PDB entry 6T79 | electron microscopy, 3.20 A resolution | chains G and I of the 10 polymer chains in the assembly

Chain G:
Name: Histone H2A type 1-B/E
From: Homo sapiens
UniProtKB: P04908 (H2A1B_HUMAN); residues 0-129 here correspond to UniProt positions 1-130 (UniProt number = residue number + 1)
Amino-acid sequence (151 residues; row label = number of the first residue in the row; numbers below 1 keep their minus sign (Met-21 is residue -21)):
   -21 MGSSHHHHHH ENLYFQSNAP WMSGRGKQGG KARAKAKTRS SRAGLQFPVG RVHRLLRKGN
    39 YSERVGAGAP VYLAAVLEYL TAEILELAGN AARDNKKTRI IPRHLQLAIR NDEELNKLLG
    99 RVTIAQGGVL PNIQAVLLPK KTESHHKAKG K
Disordered / not traced: -21 to 8, 119-129
Sequence notes: initiating methionine (-21); expression tag (-20 to -1)
Curated features (UniProtKB/Swiss-Prot):
  - modified residue: Ser1 (N-acetylserine), Arg3 (Citrulline), Lys5 (N6-(2-hydroxyisobutyryl)lysine), Lys9 (N6-(2-hydroxyisobutyryl)lysine), Lys13 (N6-(beta-hydroxybutyryl)lysine), Lys36 (N6-(2-hydroxyisobutyryl)lysine), Lys74 (N6-(2-hydroxyisobutyryl)lysine), Lys75 (N6-(2-hydroxyisobutyryl)lysine), Lys95 (N6-(2-hydroxyisobutyryl)lysine), Gln104 (N5-methylglutamine), Lys118 (N6-(2-hydroxyisobutyryl)lysine), Lys119 (N6-crotonyllysine), Thr120 (Phosphothreonine), Lys125 (N6-crotonyllysine)
  - cross-link (Glycyl lysine isopeptide (Lys-Gly)): Lys13 (interchain with G-Cter in ubiquitin), Lys15 (interchain with G-Cter in ubiquitin), Lys119 (interchain with G-Cter in ubiquitin)

Chain I:
Molecule: 147-nt DNA strand
Sequence (147 nucleotides; each row starts with the number of its first residue):
     1 ATCTACACGA CGCTCTTCCG ATCTAATTTA TGTTTGTTAG CGTTATACTA TTCTAATTCT
    61 TTGTTTCGGT GGTATTGTTT ATTTTGTTCC TTTGTGCGTT CAGCTTAATG CCTAACGACA
   121 CTCGGAGATC GGAAGAGCAC ACGTGAT
Disordered / not traced: 146-147

Interface between chain G and chain I:
Contacting residue pairs (15):
  Lys9(G) with DC116(I), hydrogen bond to the phosphate
  Arg11(G) with DA115(I), hydrogen bond to the base; DC116(I), hydrogen bond to the sugar
  Arg29(G) with DA120(I), sugar contact; DC121(I), salt bridge to the phosphate
  Arg42(G) with DG110(I), hydrogen bond to the sugar; DC111(I), phosphate contact
  Val43(G) with DG110(I), sugar contact; DC111(I), hydrogen bond to the phosphate
  Gly44(G) with DG110(I), phosphate contact
  Ala45(G) with DG110(I), hydrogen bond to the phosphate
  Lys75(G) with DC130(I), phosphate contact
  Thr76(G) with DC130(I), hydrogen bond to the phosphate
  Arg77(G) with DT129(I), phosphate contact; DC130(I), sugar contact
Interface residues without a listed pair, chain G (14 interface residues in all): Ala14, His31, Arg35, Glu41
Interface residues without a listed pair, chain I (10 interface residues in all): DA118, DG131

Overview:
The interface between chain G and chain I involves 14 residues on one side and 10 on the other; the contacts
include 7 hydrogen bonds and 1 salt bridge. Among the polar pairs are Arg11(G)-DA115(I), Arg11(G)-DC116(I) and
Arg42(G)-DG110(I).
Here chain G is Histone H2A type 1-B/E (Homo sapiens) and chain I is a 147-nt DNA strand. Entry 6T79
(Structure of a human nucleosome at 3.2 A resolution) was determined by electron microscopy.
